Entry 1RQB (X-ray diffraction, 1.90 A resolution); this record covers chain A.

== Chain A ==
Molecule: transcarboxylase 5S subunit
Organism: Propionibacterium freudenreichii subsp. shermanii
Notes: EC 2.1.3.1
UniProtKB: Q70AC7 (5S_PROFR); numbering as in UniProt (aligned over 2-505)
Sequence (539 residues; each row starts with the number of its first residue; numbers below 1 keep their minus sign (Mse-10 is residue -10)):
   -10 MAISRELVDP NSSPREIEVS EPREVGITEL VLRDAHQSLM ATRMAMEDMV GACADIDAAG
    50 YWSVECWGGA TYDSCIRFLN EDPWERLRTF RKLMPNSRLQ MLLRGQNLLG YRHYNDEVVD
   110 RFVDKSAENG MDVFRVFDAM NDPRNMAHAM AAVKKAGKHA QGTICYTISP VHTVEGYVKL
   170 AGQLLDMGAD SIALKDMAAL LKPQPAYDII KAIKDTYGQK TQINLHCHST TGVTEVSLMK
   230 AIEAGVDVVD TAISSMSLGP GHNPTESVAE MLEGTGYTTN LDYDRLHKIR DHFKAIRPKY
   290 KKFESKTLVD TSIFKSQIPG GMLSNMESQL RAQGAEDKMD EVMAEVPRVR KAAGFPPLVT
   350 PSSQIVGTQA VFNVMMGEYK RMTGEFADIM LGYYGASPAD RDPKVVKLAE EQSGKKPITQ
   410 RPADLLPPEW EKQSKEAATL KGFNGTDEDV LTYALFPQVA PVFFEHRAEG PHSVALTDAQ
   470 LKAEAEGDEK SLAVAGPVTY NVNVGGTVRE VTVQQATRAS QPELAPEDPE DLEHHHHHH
Not modelled in the structure: -10 to 2, 475-528
Modified positions: Mse-10 (selenomethionine); Mse29, Mse33, Mse35, Mse38, Mse83, Mse90, Mse120, Mse129, Mse135, Mse139, Mse176, Mse186, Mse228, Mse245, Mse260, Mse311, Mse315, Mse328, Mse332, Mse364, Mse365, Mse371, Mse379 (selenomethionine; parent Met); Lys184 (lysine nz-carboxylic acid; KCX)
Construct notes: cloning artifact (-10 to 1, 506-528); modified residue (29, 33, 35, 38, 83, 90, 120, 129, 135, 139, 176, 184, 186, 228, 245, 260, 311, 315, 328, 332, 364-365, 371, 379)
Ion coordination: Co2+: Asp23, Lys184, His215, His217
Swiss-Prot annotation at these positions:
  - binding site (substrate): Arg22 to Gln26, Ala59, Lys184
  - binding site (Co(2+)): Asp23, Lys184, His215, His217
  - modified residue: Lys184 (N6-carboxylysine)
  - mutagenesis: Ala59 (A59T: Decreases activity by 96%), Lys184 (K184A/E: Loss of activity), Mse186 (M186I: Decreases activity by 98%)
From the paper describing this entry:
  - Co2+ coordination: Asp23, Lys184, His215, His217
  - contacts within the chain: Arg22-Lys184 (hydrogen bond), Asp23-Lys184 (hydrogen bond), Lys184-Mse186, Lys184-His215 (hydrogen bond)
  - mutagenesis - K184A, K184E: abolished catalytic activity
  - mutagenesis - C154A: decreased catalytic activity
  - catalytic residues: Lys184
  - self-association interface (contacts with another copy of this molecule); pairs are residue here / residue on that copy: Lys229-Glu232 (salt bridge)
  - interface hot spots (mutagenesis) - K229E, E232K: decreased binding to transcarboxylase 5S subunit (chain A)

== In short ==
The Co2+ site is built by Asp23, Lys184, His215 and His217. UniProt lists 7 substrate-binding residues, 4
Co2+-binding residues and 3 mutagenesis sites. The paper reports the catalytic residue Lys184; K184A and K184E
abolish catalytic activity; 5 substitutions were tested in all.
Chain A is transcarboxylase 5S subunit (Propionibacterium freudenreichii subsp. shermanii); the structure,
Propionibacterium shermanii transcarboxylase 5S subunit, was determined by X-ray diffraction (same publication
as 1RQE, 1RQH, 1RR2, 1S3H and 1U5J).
